5JGH - chains B and D of the 6 polymer chains in the assembly; structure by X-ray diffraction, 2.60 A resolution.

[Chain B]
Molecule: 22-nt DNA strand
Sequence (22 nucleotides; row label = number of the first residue in the row):
     1 TTTATTATTT TATATTATAT AA

[Chain D]
Protein: ARS-binding factor 2, mitochondrial
Organism: Saccharomyces cerevisiae (strain ATCC 204508 / S288c)
Reference sequence: Q02486 (ABF2_YEAST); residues 27-183 here = UniProt positions 27-183
Chain sequence (163 residues; numbered 21 to 183; the number before each row is that of its first residue):
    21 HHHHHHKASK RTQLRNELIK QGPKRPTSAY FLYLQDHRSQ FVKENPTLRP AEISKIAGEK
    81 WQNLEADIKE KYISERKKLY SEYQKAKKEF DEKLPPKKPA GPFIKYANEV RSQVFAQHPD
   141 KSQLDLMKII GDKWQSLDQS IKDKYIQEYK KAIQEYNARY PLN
Unresolved in the structure: 21-26, 182-183
Sequence notes: expression tag (21-26)
Swiss-Prot annotation at these positions:
  - DNA-binding region: Pro43 to Asp111 (HMG box 1), Pro116 to Asn183 (HMG box 2)

[How chain B and chain D interact]
Residue-residue contacts (27; chain B residue first):
  DT13(B) - Pro70(D)  base contact
  DT13(B) - Ala71(D)  base contact
  DT13(B) - Ser74(D)  hydrogen bond to the base
  DA14(B) - Tyr50(D)  sugar contact
  DA14(B) - Phe51(D)  base contact
  DA14(B) - Ser74(D)  hydrogen bond to the base
  DA14(B) - Lys75(D)  sugar contact
  DA14(B) - Gly78(D)  phosphate contact
  DA14(B) - Glu79(D)  phosphate contact
  DT15(B) - Ser48(D)  hydrogen bond to the base
  DT15(B) - Tyr50(D)  sugar contact
  DT15(B) - Phe51(D)  base contact
  DT15(B) - Gly78(D)  sugar contact
  DT15(B) - Glu79(D)  phosphate contact
  DT15(B) - Trp81(D)  phosphate contact
  DT15(B) - Gln82(D)  hydrogen bond to the phosphate
  DT16(B) - Trp81(D)  hydrogen bond to the phosphate
  DT16(B) - Gln82(D)  phosphate contact
  DA17(B) - Arg45(D)  hydrogen bond to the base
  DA17(B) - Arg96(D)  hydrogen bond to the sugar
  DT18(B) - Arg45(D)  hydrogen bond to the base
  DT18(B) - Tyr100(D)  hydrogen bond to the phosphate
  DA19(B) - Arg45(D)  hydrogen bond to the sugar
  DA19(B) - Tyr100(D)  sugar contact
  DA19(B) - Tyr103(D)  sugar contact
  DA19(B) - Gln104(D)  hydrogen bond to the phosphate
  DT20(B) - Lys107(D)  salt bridge to the phosphate
Other interface residues (no listed pair), chain B (9 interface residues in all): DA12
Other interface residues (no listed pair), chain D (19 interface residues in all): Ile39, Lys89

[Summary]
Chain B and chain D form an interface of 9 and 19 residues respectively, with 11 hydrogen bonds and 1 salt
bridge. Polar contacts include DT13(B)-Ser74(D), DA14(B)-Ser74(D) and DT15(B)-Ser48(D). Curated annotation
(UniProt) lists a DNA-binding region on chain D.
Chain B is a 22-nt DNA strand and chain D is ARS-binding factor 2, mitochondrial (Saccharomyces cerevisiae
(strain ATCC 204508 / S288c)); the structure, Crystal structure of the mitochondrial DNA packaging protein
Abf2p in complex with DNA at 2.6 Angstrom ..., was determined by X-ray diffraction (same publication as 5JH0).
